9J1K - chains H and q of the 45 polymer chains in the assembly; structure by electron microscopy, 2.88 A resolution.

Chain H (and q):
Name: AA protein
From: Listeria monocytogenes
Notes: chain q of this document is another copy of the same molecule, construct and numbering; everything in this record applies to it too
UniProt: O05551 (O05551_LISMN); residues 1-170 here = UniProt positions 1-170
Chain sequence (170 residues; each row starts with the number of its first residue):
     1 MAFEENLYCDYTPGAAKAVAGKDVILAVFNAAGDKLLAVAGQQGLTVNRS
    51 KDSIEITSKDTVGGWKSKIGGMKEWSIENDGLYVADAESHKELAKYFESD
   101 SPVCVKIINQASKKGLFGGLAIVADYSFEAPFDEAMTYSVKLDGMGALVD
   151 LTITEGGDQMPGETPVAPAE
Not modelled in the structure: 1, 162-170

Chain H / chain q interface:
Pairs across the interface - 60 pairs, chain H then chain q:
  Lys17(H) with Val84(q)
  Ala18(H) with Val84(q)
  Val19(H) with Tyr83(q); Ala135(q); Met136(q), hydrogen bond (backbone-backbone)
  Gly21(H) with Pro131(q); Glu134(q), hydrogen bond (backbone-backbone); Ala135(q)
  Lys22(H) with Phe132(q), hydrogen bond (side chain-backbone)
  Val24(H) with Met136(q), hydrophobic
  Gln43(H) with Ala130(q); Pro131(q); Phe132(q), hydrogen bond (backbone-backbone)
  Gly44(H) with Ala130(q)
  Leu45(H) with Glu129(q); Ala130(q), hydrogen bond (backbone-backbone)
  Thr46(H) with Phe128(q); Glu129(q)
  Val47(H) with Ser127(q); Phe128(q), hydrogen bond (backbone-backbone)
  Asn48(H) with Ser127(q)
  Arg49(H) with Phe97(q); Asp125(q); Tyr126(q), hydrogen bond (backbone-backbone); Ser127(q); Phe128(q)
  Ser50(H) with Ala124(q), hydrogen bond (side chain-backbone); Asp125(q)
  Lys51(H) with Phe97(q); Asp100(q), salt bridge; Val123(q), hydrogen bond (side chain-backbone); Ala124(q), hydrogen bond (backbone-backbone)
  Ser53(H) with Asp143(q)
  Gly63(H) with Lys73(q)
  Gly64(H) with Met72(q); Lys73(q), hydrogen bond (backbone-side chain)
  Trp65(H) with Met72(q), hydrogen bond (backbone-side chain); Lys73(q); Glu74(q); Trp75(q); Gly146(q); Ala147(q); Leu148(q)
  Lys66(H) with Asp52(q), salt bridge; Met72(q); Lys73(q), hydrogen bond (backbone-backbone); Glu74(q); Met145(q); Gly146(q), hydrogen bond (backbone-backbone)
  Lys68(H) with Met145(q)
  Ile69(H) with Ile122(q)
  Gly70(H) with Ile122(q)
  Lys73(H) with Phe97(q); Glu98(q); Asp100(q), salt bridge
  Leu116(H) with Ala85(q), hydrophobic
  Phe117(H) with Phe128(q), hydrophobic
  Ile153(H) with Lys91(q); Ala94(q), hydrophobic; Lys95(q)
Interface residues without a listed pair, chain H (32 interface residues in all): Ala20, Ser67, Gly71, Asp150, Thr152
Interface residues without a listed pair, chain q (36 interface residues in all): Leu82, Asp133, Gly144

Overview:
32 residues of chain H and 36 residues of chain q are in contact; the contacts include 14 hydrogen bonds and 3
salt bridges. Among the polar pairs are Lys51(H)-Asp100(q), Lys66(H)-Asp52(q) and Lys73(H)-Asp100(q).
Chain H and chain q are both AA protein (Listeria monocytogenes); the structure, Tip region of monocin, was
determined by electron microscopy, deposited together with 9J1J and 9J1L.
